PDB entry 9FKZ | X-ray diffraction, 1.68 A resolution | chain A

# Chain A
Molecule: Bcl-2-related protein A1
Source organism: Homo sapiens
Reference sequence: Q16548 (B2LA1_HUMAN); residue numbers follow UniProt; this construct covers 1-151
Chain sequence (152 residues; each row starts with the number of its first residue; numbering starts at 0):
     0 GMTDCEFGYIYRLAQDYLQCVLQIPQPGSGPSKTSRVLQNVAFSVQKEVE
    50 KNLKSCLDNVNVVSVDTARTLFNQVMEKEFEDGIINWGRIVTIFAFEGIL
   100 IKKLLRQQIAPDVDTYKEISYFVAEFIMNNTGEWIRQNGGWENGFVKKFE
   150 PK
Disordered / not traced: 0
Covalent attachments: compound A1IDO linked to Cys-55
Differences from the reference sequence: expression tag (0)
Ligand contacts: A1IDO (N-[4-[(1R,3R)-3-azanylcyclopentyl]oxyphenyl]-N-[(4-chlorophenyl)methyl]prop-2-enamide): Leu-52, Leu-56, Val-59, Leu-70, Gln-73, Val-74, Lys-77, Glu-78, Phe-95, Ile-98, Leu-99
Curated features (UniProtKB/Swiss-Prot):
  - motif: Lys-77 to Gly-97 (BH1), Glu-132 to Lys-147 (BH2)

# In short
Compound A1IDO is covalently linked to Cys-55.
Chain A is Bcl-2-related protein A1 (Homo sapiens); the structure, Discovery of a Series of Covalent, Cell
Active Bfl-1 Inhibitors, was determined by X-ray diffraction (same publication as 9FKY and 9FL0).
